3GTO - chains A and F of the 13 polymer chains in the assembly; structure by X-ray diffraction, 4.00 A resolution.

# Chain A
Protein: DNA-directed RNA polymerase II subunit RPB1
From: Saccharomyces cerevisiae
Notes: EC 2.7.7.6; fragment: DNA-directed RNA polymerase II largest subunit
UniProtKB: P04050 (RPB1_YEAST); numbering as in UniProt (aligned over 1-1733)
Amino-acid sequence (1733 residues; each row starts with the number of its first residue):
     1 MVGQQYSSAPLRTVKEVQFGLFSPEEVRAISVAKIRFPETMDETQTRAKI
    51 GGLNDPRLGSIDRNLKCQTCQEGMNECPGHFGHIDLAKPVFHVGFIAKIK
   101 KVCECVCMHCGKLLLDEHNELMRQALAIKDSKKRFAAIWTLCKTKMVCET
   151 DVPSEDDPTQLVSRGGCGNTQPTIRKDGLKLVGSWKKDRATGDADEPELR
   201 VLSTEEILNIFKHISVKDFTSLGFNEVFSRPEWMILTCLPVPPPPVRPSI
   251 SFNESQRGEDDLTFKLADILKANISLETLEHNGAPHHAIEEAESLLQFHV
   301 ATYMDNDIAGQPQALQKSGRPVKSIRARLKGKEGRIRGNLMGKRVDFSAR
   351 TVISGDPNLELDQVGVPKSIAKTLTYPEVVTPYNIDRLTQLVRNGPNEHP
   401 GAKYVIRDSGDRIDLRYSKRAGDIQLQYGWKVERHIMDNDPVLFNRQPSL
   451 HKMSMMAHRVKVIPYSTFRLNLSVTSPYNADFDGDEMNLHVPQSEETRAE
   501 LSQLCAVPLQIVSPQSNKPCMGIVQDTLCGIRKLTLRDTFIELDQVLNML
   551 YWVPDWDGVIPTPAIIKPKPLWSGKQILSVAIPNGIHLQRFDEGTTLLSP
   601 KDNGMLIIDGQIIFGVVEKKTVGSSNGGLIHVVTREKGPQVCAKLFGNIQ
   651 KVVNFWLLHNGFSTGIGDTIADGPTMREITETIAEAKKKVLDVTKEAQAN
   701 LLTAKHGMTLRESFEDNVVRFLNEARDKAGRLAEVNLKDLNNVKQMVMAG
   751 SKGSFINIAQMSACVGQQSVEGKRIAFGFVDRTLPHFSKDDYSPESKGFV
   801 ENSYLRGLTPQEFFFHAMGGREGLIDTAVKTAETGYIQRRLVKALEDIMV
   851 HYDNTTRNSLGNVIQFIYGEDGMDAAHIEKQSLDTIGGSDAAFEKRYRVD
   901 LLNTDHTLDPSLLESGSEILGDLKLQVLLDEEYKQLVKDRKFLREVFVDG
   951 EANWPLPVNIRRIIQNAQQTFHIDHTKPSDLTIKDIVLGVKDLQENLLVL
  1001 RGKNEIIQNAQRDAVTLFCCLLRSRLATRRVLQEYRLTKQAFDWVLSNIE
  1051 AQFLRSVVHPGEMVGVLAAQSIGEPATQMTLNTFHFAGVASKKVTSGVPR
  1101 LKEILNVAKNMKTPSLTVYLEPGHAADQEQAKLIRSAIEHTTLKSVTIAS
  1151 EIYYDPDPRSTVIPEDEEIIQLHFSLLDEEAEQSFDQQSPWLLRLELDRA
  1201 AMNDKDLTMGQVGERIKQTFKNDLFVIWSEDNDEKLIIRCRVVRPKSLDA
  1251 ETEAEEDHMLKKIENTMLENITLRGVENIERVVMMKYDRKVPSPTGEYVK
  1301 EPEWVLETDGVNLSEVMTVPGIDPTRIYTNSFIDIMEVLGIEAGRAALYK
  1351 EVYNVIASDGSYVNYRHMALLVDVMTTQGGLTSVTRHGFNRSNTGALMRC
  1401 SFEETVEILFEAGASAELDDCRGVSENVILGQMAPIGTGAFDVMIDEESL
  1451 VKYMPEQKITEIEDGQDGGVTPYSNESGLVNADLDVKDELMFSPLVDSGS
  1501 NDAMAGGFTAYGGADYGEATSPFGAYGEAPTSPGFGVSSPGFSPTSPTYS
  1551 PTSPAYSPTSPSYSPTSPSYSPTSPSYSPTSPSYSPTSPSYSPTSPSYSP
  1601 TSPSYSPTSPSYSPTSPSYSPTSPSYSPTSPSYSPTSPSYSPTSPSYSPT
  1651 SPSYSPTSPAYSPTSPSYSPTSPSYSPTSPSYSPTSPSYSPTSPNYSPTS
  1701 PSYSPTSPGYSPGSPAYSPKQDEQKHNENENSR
Unresolved in the structure: 1-2, 155-160, 187-198, 1082-1091, 1177-1186, 1244-1253, 1446-1733
Metal / ion sites: Zn2+: Cys67, Cys70, Cys77; Mg2+: Asp483, Asp485 (shared with 1 residue of chain R)
UniProt features mapped onto this chain:
  - region: Pro248 to Asp260 (Lid loop), Asn306 to Lys323 (Rudder loop), Pro810 to Glu822 (Bridging helix)
  - binding site (Zn(2+)): Cys67, Cys70, Cys77, His80, Cys107, Cys110, Cys148, Cys167
  - binding site (Mg(2+)): Asp481, Asp483, Asp485
  - modified residue: Thr1471 (Phosphothreonine)
  - cross-link (Glycyl lysine isopeptide (Lys-Gly)): Lys695 (interchain with G-Cter in ubiquitin), Lys1246 (interchain with G-Cter in ubiquitin), Lys1350 (interchain with G-Cter in ubiquitin)
  - natural variant: Ser1653 to Pro1659 (deletion: In strain: A364A)
  - mutagenesis: Lys1246 (K1246R: Impairs ubiquitination during transcription stress)

# Chain F
Protein: DNA-directed RNA polymerases I, II, and III subunit RPABC2
From: Saccharomyces cerevisiae
Notes: fragment: DNA-directed RNA polymerases I, II, and III 23 kDa polypeptide
UniProtKB: P20435 (RPAB2_YEAST); residue numbers follow UniProt; this construct covers 1-155
Amino-acid sequence (155 residues; numbered 1 to 155; the number before each row is that of its first residue):
     1 MSDYEEAFNDGNENFEDFDVEHFSDEETYEEKPQFKDGETTDANGKTIVT
    51 GGNGPEDFQQHEQIRRKTLKEKAIPKDQRATTPYMTKYERARILGTRALQ
   101 ISMNAPVFVDLEGETDPLRIAMKELAEKKIPLVIRRYLPDGSFEDWSVEE
   151 LIVDL
Unresolved in the structure: 1-71
UniProt features mapped onto this chain:
  - region: Leu111 to Leu132 (Leucine-zipper)
  - modified residue: Ser24 (Phosphoserine)

# Chain A / chain F interface
Pairs across the interface (51; chain A residue first):
  Val379(A) - Ser102(F)
  Thr381(A) - Asn104(F)
  Tyr383(A) - Val107(F)
  Tyr383(A) - Thr115(F)
  Glu495(A) - Ala98(F)
  Glu495(A) - Ser102(F)
  Glu495(A) - Pro117(F)
  Glu496(A) - Gly95(F)
  Ala499(A) - Gly95(F)
  Gln503(A) - Arg90(F)
  Leu504(A) - Ala91(F)  hydrophobic
  Tyr852(A) - Thr81(F)
  Tyr852(A) - Thr86(F)  hydrogen bond
  Tyr852(A) - Glu89(F)  hydrogen bond
  Tyr852(A) - Arg136(F)
  Tyr852(A) - Leu138(F)
  Asp853(A) - Leu138(F)
  Asp853(A) - Pro139(F)
  Arg857(A) - Pro139(F)
  Arg1001(A) - Ala80(F)
  Arg1001(A) - Pro83(F)
  Gly1002(A) - Ala80(F)
  Leu1054(A) - Tyr84(F)
  Arg1055(A) - Asp154(F)  salt bridge
  His1059(A) - Met85(F)
  His1059(A) - Thr86(F)
  His1059(A) - Lys87(F)  hydrogen bond (side chain-backbone)
  His1059(A) - Tyr88(F)
  His1059(A) - Leu155(F)
  Pro1060(A) - Thr86(F)
  Glu1062(A) - Lys87(F)  salt bridge
  Glu1062(A) - Tyr88(F)  hydrogen bond
  Met1433(A) - Arg92(F)
  Gly1437(A) - Tyr88(F)
  Thr1438(A) - Tyr88(F)
  Thr1438(A) - Arg92(F)
  Phe1441(A) - Tyr88(F)
  Phe1441(A) - Glu89(F)
  Phe1441(A) - Arg92(F)
  Phe1441(A) - Ile134(F)  hydrophobic
  Phe1441(A) - Arg135(F)
  Asp1442(A) - Val133(F)
  Asp1442(A) - Ile134(F)
  Asp1442(A) - Arg135(F)  hydrogen bond (backbone-backbone)
  Asp1442(A) - Tyr137(F)  hydrogen bond
  Val1443(A) - Arg92(F)
  Val1443(A) - Val133(F)
  Met1444(A) - Leu132(F)
  Met1444(A) - Val133(F)  hydrogen bond (backbone-backbone)
  Ile1445(A) - Pro131(F)
  Ile1445(A) - Leu132(F)  hydrophobic
Interface residues without a listed pair, chain A (33 interface residues in all): Pro382, Ser502, His851, Ala1051, Gly1061, Met1063, Ala1440
Interface residues without a listed pair, chain F (37 interface residues in all): Thr82, Ile93, Leu94, Leu99, Ile101, Leu111, Leu118

# Overview
33 residues of chain A and 37 residues of chain F are in contact, with 7 hydrogen bonds and 2 salt bridges.
Polar contacts include Arg1055(A)-Asp154(F), Glu1062(A)-Lys87(F) and Tyr852(A)-Thr86(F). UniProt lists 8
Zn2+-binding residues, 3 Mg2+-binding residues and one mutagenesis site on chain A.
Chain A is DNA-directed RNA polymerase II subunit RPB1 and chain F is DNA-directed RNA polymerases I, II, and
III subunit RPABC2, both from Saccharomyces cerevisiae; the structure, Backtracked RNA polymerase II complex
with 15mer RNA, was determined by X-ray diffraction, deposited together with 3GTG, 3GTJ, 3GTK, 3GTL, 3GTM,
3GTP and 3GTQ.
